5AV6 - chains G and I of the 10 polymer chains in the assembly; structure by X-ray diffraction, 2.20 A resolution.

Chain G:
Molecule: Histone H2A type 1-B/E
From: Homo sapiens
UniProtKB: P04908 (H2A1B_HUMAN); residues 0-129 here correspond to UniProt positions 1-130 (UniProt number = residue number + 1)
Sequence (133 residues; numbered -3 to 129; the number before each row is that of its first residue; numbers below 1 keep their minus sign (Gly-3 is residue -3)):
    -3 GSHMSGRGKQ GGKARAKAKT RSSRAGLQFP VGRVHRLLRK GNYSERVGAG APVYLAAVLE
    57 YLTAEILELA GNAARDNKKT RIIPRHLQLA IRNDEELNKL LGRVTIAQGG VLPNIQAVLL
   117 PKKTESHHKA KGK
Disordered / not traced: -3 to 13, 119-129
Differences from the reference sequence: expression tag (-3 to -1)
UniProt features mapped onto this chain:
  - modified residue: Ser1 (N-acetylserine), Arg3 (Citrulline), Lys5 (N6-(2-hydroxyisobutyryl)lysine), Lys9 (N6-(2-hydroxyisobutyryl)lysine), Lys13 (N6-(beta-hydroxybutyryl)lysine), Lys36 (N6-(2-hydroxyisobutyryl)lysine), Lys74 (N6-(2-hydroxyisobutyryl)lysine), Lys75 (N6-(2-hydroxyisobutyryl)lysine), Lys95 (N6-(2-hydroxyisobutyryl)lysine), Gln104 (N5-methylglutamine), Lys118 (N6-(2-hydroxyisobutyryl)lysine), Lys119 (N6-crotonyllysine), Thr120 (Phosphothreonine), Lys125 (N6-crotonyllysine)
  - cross-link (Glycyl lysine isopeptide (Lys-Gly)): Lys13 (interchain with G-Cter in ubiquitin), Lys15 (interchain with G-Cter in ubiquitin), Lys119 (interchain with G-Cter in ubiquitin)

Chain I:
Molecule: 147-nt DNA strand
Sequence (147 nucleotides; row label = number of the first residue in the row; numbers below 1 keep their minus sign (DA-73 is residue -73)):
   -73 ATCAATATCC ACCTGCAGAT ACTACCAAAA GTGTATTTGG AAACTGCTCC ATCAAAAGGC
   -13 ATGTTCAGCT GGAATCCAGC TGAACATGCC TTTTGATGGA GCAGTTTCCA AATACACTTT
    47 TGGTAGTATC TGCAGGTGGA TATTGAT
Metal / ion sites: Mn2+ site 1: DG-35, DG-34; Mn2+ site 2 near DG-3 (its only coordinating residue here); Mn2+ site 3 near DG5 (its only coordinating residue here); Mn2+ site 4 near DG27 (its only coordinating residue here); Mn2+ site 5 near DG48 (its only coordinating residue here); Mn2+ site 6 near DG61 (its only coordinating residue here)

Interface between chain G and chain I:
Residue-residue contacts (14):
  Arg29(G) - DG48(I)  hydrogen bond to the phosphate
  Arg29(G) - DG49(I)  salt bridge to the phosphate
  Arg42(G) - DA38(I)  sugar contact
  Arg42(G) - DT39(I)  phosphate contact
  Val43(G) - DA38(I)  phosphate contact
  Val43(G) - DT39(I)  hydrogen bond to the phosphate
  Gly44(G) - DA38(I)  phosphate contact
  Ala45(G) - DA38(I)  hydrogen bond to the phosphate
  Lys75(G) - DC59(I)  phosphate contact
  Lys75(G) - DA60(I)  phosphate contact
  Thr76(G) - DG58(I)  sugar contact
  Thr76(G) - DC59(I)  hydrogen bond to the phosphate
  Arg77(G) - DG58(I)  hydrogen bond to the sugar
  Arg77(G) - DC59(I)  hydrogen bond to the phosphate
Other interface residues (no listed pair), chain G (11 interface residues in all): Ala14, Glu41, Lys74
Other interface residues (no listed pair), chain I (8 interface residues in all): DT46

In short:
Chain G and chain I form an interface of 11 and 8 residues respectively, with 6 hydrogen bonds and 1 salt
bridge. Polar contacts include Arg77(G)-DG58(I), Arg29(G)-DG48(I) and Val43(G)-DT39(I). DG-35(I) and DG-34(I)
coordinate Mn2+ site 1.
Here chain G is Histone H2A type 1-B/E (Homo sapiens) and chain I is a 147-nt DNA strand. Entry 5AV6 (human
nucleosome core particle) was determined by X-ray diffraction together with 5AV5, 5AV8, 5AV9, 5AVB and 5AVC
from the same study.
